Entry 7KB1 (X-ray diffraction, 1.85 A resolution); this record covers chains A and D of the 4 polymer chains in the assembly.

Chain A (and D):
Name: O-acetyl-L-homoserine sulfhydrylase
Organism: Thermotoga maritima (strain ATCC 43589 / MSB8 / DSM 3109 / JCM 10099)
Notes: EC 2.5.1.-; chain D of this document is another copy of the same molecule, construct and numbering; everything in this record applies to it too
UniProtKB: Q9WZY4 (METY_THEMA); residue numbers follow UniProt; this construct covers 1-430
Chain sequence (430 residues; each row starts with the number of its first residue):
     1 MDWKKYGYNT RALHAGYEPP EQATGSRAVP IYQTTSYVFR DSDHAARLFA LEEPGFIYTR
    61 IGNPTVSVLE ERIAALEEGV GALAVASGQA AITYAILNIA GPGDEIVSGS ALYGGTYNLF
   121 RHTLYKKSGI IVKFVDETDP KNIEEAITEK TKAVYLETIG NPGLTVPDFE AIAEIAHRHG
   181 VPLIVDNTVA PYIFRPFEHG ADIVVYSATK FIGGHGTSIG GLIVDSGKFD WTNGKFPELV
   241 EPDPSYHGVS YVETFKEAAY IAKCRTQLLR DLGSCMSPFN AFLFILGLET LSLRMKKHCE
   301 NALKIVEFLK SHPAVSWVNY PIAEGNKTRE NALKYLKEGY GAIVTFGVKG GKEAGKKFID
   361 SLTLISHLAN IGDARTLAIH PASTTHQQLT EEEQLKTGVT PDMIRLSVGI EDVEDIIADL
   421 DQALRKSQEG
Not modelled in the structure: 1, 430
Small-molecule neighbours: WBJ ((2E)-2-[({3-hydroxy-2-methyl-5-[(phosphonooxy)methyl]pyridin-4-yl}methyl)imino]but-3-enoic acid): S87, G88, Q89, I92, Y113, T116, E157, N161, D186, T188, S207, T209, K210, I219, G220, A369, N370, I371, T385, R405
Reported in the primary citation:
  - binding site for WBJ: Y58, N161, K210, R405
  - conformationally variable residues: N161, K210
  - specificity-determining residues: R270
  - specificity-determining residues: N118 (proposed by the authors, not directly observed)
  - catalytic residues: K210 (proposed by the authors, not directly observed)

How chain A and chain D interact:
Residue-residue contacts - 35 pairs, chain A then chain D:
  P20(A) - V38(D)  hydrophobic
  E21(A) - Y32(D)
  T24(A) - Y32(D)
  T24(A) - Y37(D)
  T24(A) - P64(D)
  G25(A) - Y37(D)
  G25(A) - V38(D)  hydrogen bond (backbone-backbone)
  S26(A) - Y32(D)
  S26(A) - T34(D)
  S26(A) - S36(D)
  S26(A) - Y37(D)
  R27(A) - T34(D)
  R27(A) - S36(D)  hydrogen bond (backbone-backbone)
  A28(A) - Q33(D)
  A28(A) - T34(D)  hydrogen bond (backbone-side chain)
  P30(A) - I31(D)
  P30(A) - Y32(D)  hydrophobic
  I31(A) - P30(D)
  I31(A) - I31(D)  hydrogen bond (backbone-backbone)
  Y32(A) - E21(D)  hydrogen bond
  Y32(A) - T24(D)
  Y32(A) - S26(D)
  Y32(A) - P30(D)  hydrophobic
  Q33(A) - A28(D)
  T34(A) - S26(D)
  T34(A) - R27(D)
  T34(A) - A28(D)  hydrogen bond (side chain-backbone)
  S36(A) - S26(D)
  S36(A) - R27(D)  hydrogen bond (backbone-backbone)
  Y37(A) - T24(D)
  Y37(A) - G25(D)
  Y37(A) - S26(D)
  V38(A) - P20(D)  hydrophobic
  V38(A) - G25(D)  hydrogen bond (backbone-backbone)
  P64(A) - T24(D)
Interface residues without a listed pair, chain A (20 interface residues in all): Q22, A23, F56, F282
Interface residues without a listed pair, chain D (20 interface residues in all): Q22, A23, F56, F282

Summary:
The chain A/chain D interface involves 20 residues from each chain, with 8 hydrogen bonds. Among the polar
pairs are A28(A)-T34(D), Y32(A)-E21(D) and G25(A)-V38(D). Ligands of chain A: compound WBJ. The paper reports
the catalytic residue K210(A); a binding site for WBJ at Y58(A), N161(A) and K210(A) among others.
Chain A and chain D are both O-acetyl-L-homoserine sulfhydrylase (Thermotoga maritima (strain ATCC 43589 /
MSB8 / DSM 3109 / JCM 10099)); the structure, Complex of O-acety-L-homoserine aminocarboxypropyltransferase
(MetY) from Thermotoga maritima and a key reaction intermediate, was determined by X-ray diffraction (same
publication as 7KB0).
